8ZP4 - chains D and H of the 7 polymer chains in the assembly; structure by electron microscopy, 3.33 A resolution.

Chain D:
Molecule: Origin recognition complex subunit 4
From: Saccharomyces cerevisiae S288C
UniProt: P54791 (ORC4_YEAST); numbering as in UniProt (aligned over 1-529)
Sequence (529 residues; row label = number of the first residue in the row):
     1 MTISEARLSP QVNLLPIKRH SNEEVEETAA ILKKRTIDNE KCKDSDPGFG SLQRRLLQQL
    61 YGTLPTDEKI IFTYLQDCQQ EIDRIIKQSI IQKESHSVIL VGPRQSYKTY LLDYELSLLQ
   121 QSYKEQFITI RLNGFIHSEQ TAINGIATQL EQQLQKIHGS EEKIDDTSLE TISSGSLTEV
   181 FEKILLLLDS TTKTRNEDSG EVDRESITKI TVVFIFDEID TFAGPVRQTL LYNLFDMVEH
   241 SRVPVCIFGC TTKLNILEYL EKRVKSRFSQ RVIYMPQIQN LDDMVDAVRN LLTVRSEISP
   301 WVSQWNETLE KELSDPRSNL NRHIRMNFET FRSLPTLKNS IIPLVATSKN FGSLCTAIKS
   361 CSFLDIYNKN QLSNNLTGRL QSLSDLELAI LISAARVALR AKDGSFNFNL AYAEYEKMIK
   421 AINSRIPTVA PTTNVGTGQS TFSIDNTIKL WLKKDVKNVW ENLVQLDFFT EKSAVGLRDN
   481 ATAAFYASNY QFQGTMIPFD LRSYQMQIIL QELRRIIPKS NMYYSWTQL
Unresolved in the structure: 1-45, 159-170, 191-205, 427-445
Bound ions: Mg2+ site 1: Thr109 (together with ATP-gamma-S) (shared with 1 residue of chain E); Mg2+ site 2: Arg267 (together with ATP-gamma-S)
Residues lining bound ligands:
  - ATP-gamma-S (AGS; phosphothiophosphoric acid-adenylate ester), molecule 1: Tyr61, Gly62, Lys69, Pro103, Arg104, Gln105, Ser106, Tyr107, Lys108, Thr109, Tyr110, Asp113, Glu218, Pro335, Lys338
  - ATP-gamma-S (AGS), molecule 2: His240, Arg263, Arg267
UniProt features mapped onto this chain:
  - modified residue: Ser9 (Phosphoserine)

Chain H:
Molecule: 77-nt DNA strand
Sequence (77 nucleotides; each row starts with the number of its first residue; numbers below 1 keep their minus sign (DT-4 is residue -4)):
    -4 TATTTAAGTA TTGTTTGTGC ACTTGCCTGC AGGCCTTTTG AAAAGCAAGC ATAAAAGATC
    56 TAAACATAAA ATCTGTA
Unresolved in the structure: -4 to 40, 72

Interface between chain D and chain H:
Contacting residue pairs (10; chain D residue first):
  Val475(D) with DA53(H), phosphate contact
  Arg478(D) with DA53(H), salt bridge to the phosphate
  Tyr486(D) with DT54(H), base contact; DC55(H), base contact; DT56(H), base contact
  Tyr490(D) with DG52(H), hydrogen bond to the base
  Phe492(D) with DG52(H), phosphate contact; DA53(H), phosphate contact
  Gln493(D) with DA51(H), sugar contact; DG52(H), hydrogen bond to the phosphate

In short:
The chain D/chain H interface involves 6 residues from each chain; the contacts include 2 hydrogen bonds and 1
salt bridge. Among the polar pairs are Tyr490(D)-DG52(H), Gln493(D)-DG52(H) and Arg478(D)-DA53(H). Ligands of
chain D: ATP-gamma-S.
Here chain D is Origin recognition complex subunit 4 (Saccharomyces cerevisiae S288C) and chain H is a 77-nt
DNA strand. Entry 8ZP4 (Cryo-EM structure of origin recognition complex (Orc1 to 5) with ARS1 DNA bound) was
determined by electron microscopy together with 8ZP5 and 8ZPK from the same study.
